Entry 9H62 (electron microscopy, 3.43 A resolution); this record covers chain A.

[Chain A]
Name: Auxin transporter-like protein 3
From: Arabidopsis thaliana
UniProt: Q9CA25 (LAX3_ARATH); residues 44-470 here = UniProt positions 44-470
Chain sequence (435 residues; row label = number of the first residue in the row):
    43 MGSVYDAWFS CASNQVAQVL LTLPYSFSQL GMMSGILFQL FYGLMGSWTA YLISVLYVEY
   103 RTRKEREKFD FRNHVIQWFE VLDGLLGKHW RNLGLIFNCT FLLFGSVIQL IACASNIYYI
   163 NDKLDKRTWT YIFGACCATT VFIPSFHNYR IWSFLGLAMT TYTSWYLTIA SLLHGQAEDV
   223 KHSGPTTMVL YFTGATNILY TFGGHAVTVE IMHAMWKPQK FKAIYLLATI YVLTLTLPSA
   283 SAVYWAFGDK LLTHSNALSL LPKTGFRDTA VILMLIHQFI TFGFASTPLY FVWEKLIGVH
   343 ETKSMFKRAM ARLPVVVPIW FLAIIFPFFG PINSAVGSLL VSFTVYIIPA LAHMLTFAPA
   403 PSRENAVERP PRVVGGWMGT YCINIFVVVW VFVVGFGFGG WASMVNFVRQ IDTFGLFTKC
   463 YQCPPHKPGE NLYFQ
Disordered / not traced: 43, 110-114, 342-347, 467-477
Disulfides: Cys462-Cys465
Construct notes: initiating methionine (43); expression tag (471-477)
Ligand contacts: (2,4-dichlorophenoxy)acetic acid (CFA): Asn56, Gln57, Ala59, Gln60, Val61, Phe143, Gly147, Gln151, Tyr242, Thr243, His247, Val249, Thr323, Ala327

[Overview]
Bound to chain A: (2,4-dichlorophenoxy)acetic acid.
Chain A is Auxin transporter-like protein 3 (Arabidopsis thaliana); the structure, Auxin transporter-like
protein 3 (LAX3) in the inward occluded state in complex with 2,4-Dichlorophenoxyacetic acid (2,4-D), was
determined by electron microscopy, deposited together with 9H61, 9H63 and 9QQM.
